3KPD - chain A; structure by X-ray diffraction, 2.91 A resolution.

Chain A:
Protein: Uncharacterized protein MJ0100
From: Methanocaldococcus jannaschii
Reference sequence: Q57564 (Y100_METJA); residues 388-509 here = UniProt positions 388-509
Sequence (122 residues; numbered 388 to 509; the number before each row is that of its first residue):
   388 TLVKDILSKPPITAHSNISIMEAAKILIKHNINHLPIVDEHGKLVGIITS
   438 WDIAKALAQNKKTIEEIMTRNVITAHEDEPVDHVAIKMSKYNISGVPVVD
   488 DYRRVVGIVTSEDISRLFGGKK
Unresolved in the structure: 507-509
Small-molecule neighbours:
  - 5'-deoxy-5'-methylthioadenosine (MTA), molecule 1: Ser395, Pro397, Pro398, Ile399, Asn418, Ile419, Asn420, His421, Leu422, Pro423, Ile495, Thr497, Glu499, Asp500
  - 5'-deoxy-5'-methylthioadenosine (MTA), molecule 2: His421, Ile434, Thr436, Trp438, Asp439, Thr456, Asn458, Val459, Ile460, Asn479, Ile480, Gly482, Val483, Pro484
Swiss-Prot annotation at these positions:
  - binding site (S-methyl-5'-thioadenosine): Ser395, Ile399, His421, Thr497 to Asp500
  - binding site (S-adenosyl-L-methionine): Asp439, Thr456, Ile460, Asn479 to Gly482
From the paper describing this entry:
  - self-association interface (contacts with another copy of this molecule): Asn479, Arg503
  - specificity-determining residues: Trp438, Glu499 (proposed by the authors, not directly observed)

Overview:
Chain A binds 5'-deoxy-5'-methylthioadenosine. UniProt lists 7 S-methyl-5'-thioadenosine-binding residues and
7 S-adenosyl-L-methionine-binding residues. The paper reports specificity determinants Trp438 and Glu499; a
self-association interface involving Asn479 and Arg503.
Chain A is Uncharacterized protein MJ0100 (Methanocaldococcus jannaschii); the structure, Crystal Structure of
the CBS domain pair of protein MJ0100 in complex with 5 -methylthioadenosine and ..., was determined by X-ray
diffraction, deposited together with 3KPB and 3KPC.
